Entry 1JA0 (X-ray diffraction, 2.60 A resolution); this record covers chain A.

== Chain A ==
Name: NADPH-Cytochrome P450 Reductase
From: Rattus norvegicus
Notes: EC 1.6.2.4
Reference sequence: P00388 (NCPR_RAT); residues 57-676 here = UniProt positions 57-676
Amino-acid sequence (620 residues; numbered 57 to 676; the number before each row is that of its first residue):
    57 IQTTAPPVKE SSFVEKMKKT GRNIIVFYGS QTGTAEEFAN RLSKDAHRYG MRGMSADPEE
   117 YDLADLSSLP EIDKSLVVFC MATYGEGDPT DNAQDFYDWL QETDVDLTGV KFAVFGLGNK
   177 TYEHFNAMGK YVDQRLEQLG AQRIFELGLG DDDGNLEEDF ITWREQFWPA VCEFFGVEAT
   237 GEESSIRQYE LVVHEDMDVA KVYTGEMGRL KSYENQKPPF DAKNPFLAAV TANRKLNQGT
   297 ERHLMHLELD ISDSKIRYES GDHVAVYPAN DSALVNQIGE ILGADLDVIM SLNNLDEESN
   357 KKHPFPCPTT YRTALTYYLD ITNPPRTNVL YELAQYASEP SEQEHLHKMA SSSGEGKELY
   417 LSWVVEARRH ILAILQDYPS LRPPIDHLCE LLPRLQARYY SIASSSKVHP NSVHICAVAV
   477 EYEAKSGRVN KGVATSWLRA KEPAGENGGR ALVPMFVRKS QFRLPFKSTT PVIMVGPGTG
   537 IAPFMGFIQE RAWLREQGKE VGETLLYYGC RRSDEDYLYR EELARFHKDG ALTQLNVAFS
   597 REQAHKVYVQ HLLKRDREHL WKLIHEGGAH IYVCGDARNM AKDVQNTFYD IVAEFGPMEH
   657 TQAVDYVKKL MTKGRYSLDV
Disordered / not traced: 57-62, 500-506
Swiss-Prot annotation at these positions:
  - binding site (FMN): Ser86 to Ala91, Ala138 to Gly141, Leu173 to Asn182, Asp208
  - binding site (NADP(+)): Arg298, Thr535, Ser596, Arg597, Lys602 to Gln606, Asp639
  - binding site (FAD): Arg424, Arg454 to Ser457, Cys472 to Val474, Tyr478, Gly488 to Thr491
Residues lining bound ligands:
  - FAD (flavin-adenine dinucleotide): Tyr140, His319, Thr378, Arg424, Arg454, Tyr455, Tyr456, Ser457, Cys472, Ala473, Val474, Val476, Tyr478, Lys487, Gly488, Val489, Ala490, Thr491, Ser492, Thr535, Ala538, Asp675
  - FMN (flavin mononucleotide): Gly85, Ser86, Gln87, Thr88, Gly89, Thr90, Ala91, Ala138, Thr139, Tyr140, Gly141, Gly143, Leu173, Gly174, Asn175, Tyr178, His180, Phe181, Asn182, Asp208, Leu212, Val676
  - NADP (NAP; NADP nicotinamide-adenine-dinucleotide phosphate): Arg298, His319, Ser457, Val474, Pro533, Gly534, Thr535, Gly536, Gly565, Cys566, Arg567, Ala594, Ser596, Arg597, Lys602, Tyr604, Val605, Gln606, Cys630, Gly631, Asp632, Asn635, Met636, Asp639, Asp675, Val676

== Summary ==
Ligands of chain A: flavin-adenine dinucleotide, flavin mononucleotide and NADP. From UniProt: 21 FMN-binding
residues, 10 NADP+-binding residues and 13 FAD-binding residues.
Chain A is NADPH-Cytochrome P450 Reductase (Rattus norvegicus); the structure, CYPOR-W677X, was determined by
X-ray diffraction (same publication as 1J9Z and 1JA1).
